PDB entry 8J0R | X-ray diffraction, 2.10 A resolution | chains B and D of the 4 polymer chains in the assembly

# Chain B
Molecule: Transcription factor AP-2-alpha
Organism: Homo sapiens
Reference sequence: P05549 (AP2A_HUMAN), isoform P05549-5; residues 202-420 here correspond to UniProt positions 196-414 (UniProt number = residue number - 6)
Amino-acid sequence (219 residues; each row starts with the number of its first residue):
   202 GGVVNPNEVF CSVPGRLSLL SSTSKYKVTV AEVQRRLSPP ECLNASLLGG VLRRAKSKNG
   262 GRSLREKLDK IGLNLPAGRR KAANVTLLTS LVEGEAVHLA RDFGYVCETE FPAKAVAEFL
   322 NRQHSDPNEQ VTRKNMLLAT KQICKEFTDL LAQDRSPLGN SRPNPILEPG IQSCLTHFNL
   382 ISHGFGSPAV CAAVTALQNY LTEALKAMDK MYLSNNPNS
Not modelled in the structure: 202-204, 414-420
What the authors report for this chain:
  - binding site for the 13-nt DNA strand (chain D): Arg-254, Lys-257
  - mutagenesis - V307D, F379D, V391D, L398D: decreased stability
  - disease-associated variants - V214D, L218P, R236P, S239P, L249P: decreased expression
  - disease-associated variants - V214D, R217S, L218P, R236P, S239P, L249P: decreased stability

# Chain D
Molecule: 13-nt DNA strand
Sequence (13 nucleotides; numbered 1 to 13; the number before each row is that of its first residue):
     1 GTGCCTGAGG CAG

# How chain B and chain D interact
Pairs across the interface (8):
  Arg-254(B) / DA8(D)  phosphate contact
  Arg-254(B) / DG9(D)  salt bridge to the phosphate
  Arg-255(B) / DA8(D)  phosphate contact
  Ala-256(B) / DA8(D)  hydrogen bond to the phosphate
  Ala-256(B) / DG9(D)  base contact
  Lys-257(B) / DG9(D)  hydrogen bond to the base
  Lys-257(B) / DG10(D)  hydrogen bond to the base
  Lys-257(B) / DC11(D)  base contact
Also at the interface, not in a pair above, chain B (6 interface residues in all): Arg-217, Gly-251
Also at the interface, not in a pair above, chain D (5 interface residues in all): DG7

# Overview
6 residues of chain B face 5 of chain D across their interface; the contacts include 3 hydrogen bonds and 1
salt bridge. Among the polar pairs are Lys-257(B)/DG9(D), Lys-257(B)/DG10(D) and Ala-256(B)/DA8(D). From the
paper: a binding site for the 13-nt DNA strand (chain D) at Arg-254(B) and Lys-257(B); V307D, F379D and V391D
of chain B, among others, reduce stability; 10 substitutions were tested in all.
Here chain B is Transcription factor AP-2-alpha (Homo sapiens) and chain D is a 13-nt DNA strand. Entry 8J0R
(Structure of human TFAP2A in complex with DNA) was determined by X-ray diffraction together with 8J0K, 8J0L
and 8J0Q from the same study.
